Entry 9GWT (X-ray diffraction, 2.89 A resolution); this record covers chains H and P of the 3 polymer chains in the assembly.

== Chain H ==
Name: 23ME-00610 Fab (heavy)
From: Homo sapiens
Notes: antibody fragment or engineered binder
Sequence (234 residues; numbered 1 to 234; the number before each row is that of its first residue):
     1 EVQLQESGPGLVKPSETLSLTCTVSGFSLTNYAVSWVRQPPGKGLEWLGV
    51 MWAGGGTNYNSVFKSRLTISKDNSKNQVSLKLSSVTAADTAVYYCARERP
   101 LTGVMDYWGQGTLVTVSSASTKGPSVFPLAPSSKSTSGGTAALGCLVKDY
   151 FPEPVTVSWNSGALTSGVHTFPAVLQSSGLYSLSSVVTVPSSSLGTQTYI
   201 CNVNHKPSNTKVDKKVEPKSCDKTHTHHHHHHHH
Unresolved in the structure: 134-137, 223-234
Disulfides: Cys-22/Cys-95, Cys-145/Cys-201
What the authors report for this chain:
  - mutagenesis - A33R: increased binding to MfCD200R1
  - mutagenesis - A33R (Log2ER = -1.84): decreased binding to hCD200R1
  - mutagenesis - A33R: decreased binding to Isoform 1 of Cell surface glycoprotein CD200 receptor 1 (chain P)

== Chain P ==
Name: Isoform 1 of Cell surface glycoprotein CD200 receptor 1
From: Homo sapiens
UniProtKB: Q8TD46 (MO2R1_HUMAN); numbering as in UniProt (aligned over 29-243)
Sequence (268 residues; numbered 10 to 277; the number before each row is that of its first residue):
    10 MGWSCIILFLVATATGVHSMDEKQITQNYSKVLAEVNTSWPVKMATNAVL
    60 CCPPIALRNLIIITWEIILRGQPSCTKAYKKETNETKETNCTDERITWVS
   110 RPDQNSDLQIRTVAITHDGYYRCIMVTPDGNFHRGYHLQVLVTPEVTLFQ
   160 NRNRTAVCKAVAGKPAAHISWIPEGDCATKQEYWSNGTVTVKSTCHWEVH
   210 NVSTVTCHVSHLTGNKSLYIELLPVPGAKKSAKLGGGSGLNDIFEAQKIE
   260 WHEGGSGSGTHHHHHHHH
Unresolved in the structure: 10-36, 233-277
Sequence notes: initiating methionine (10); expression tag (11-28, 244-277)
Disulfides: Cys-61/Cys-132, Cys-84/Cys-100, Cys-167/Cys-216, Cys-186/Cys-204
Covalently attached groups: N-acetylglucosamine (NAG) linked to Asn-46, Asn-93, Asn-99, Asn-195, Asn-224

== Interface between chain H and chain P ==
Pairs across the interface (21):
  Tyr-32(H) / Lys-40(P)
  Ala-33(H) / Asp-138(P)
  Trp-47(H) / Arg-67(P)
  Trp-52(H) / Arg-67(P)
  Trp-52(H) / Asn-68(P)
  Trp-52(H) / Pro-137(P)  hydrophobic
  Trp-52(H) / Asp-138(P)
  Ala-53(H) / Asp-138(P)  hydrogen bond (backbone-side chain)
  Gly-54(H) / Pro-137(P)  hydrogen bond (backbone-backbone)
  Gly-54(H) / Asp-138(P)
  Glu-98(H) / Arg-67(P)  salt bridge
  Arg-99(H) / Tyr-38(P)
  Pro-100(H) / Asp-138(P)
  Leu-101(H) / Val-41(P)  hydrophobic
  Leu-101(H) / Pro-63(P)
  Leu-101(H) / Ile-64(P)
  Leu-101(H) / Ala-65(P)  hydrogen bond (backbone-backbone)
  Leu-101(H) / Asn-68(P)
  Leu-101(H) / Thr-136(P)
  Leu-101(H) / Phe-141(P)  hydrophobic
  Thr-102(H) / Pro-63(P)
Also at the interface, not in a pair above, chain H (15 interface residues in all): Asn-31, Val-50, Gly-103, Asp-106
Also at the interface, not in a pair above, chain P (13 interface residues in all): Pro-62
The authors on this interface:
  - pairs named by the authors: Trp-52(H)/Arg-67(P)
  - epitope / paratope residues, chain H: Ala-33(H), Trp-52(H)
  - epitope / paratope residues, chain P: Ala-65(P), Arg-67(P), Thr-136(P), Pro-137(P), Asp-138(P), Phe-141(P)

== In short ==
15 residues of chain H and 13 residues of chain P are in contact; the contacts include 3 hydrogen bonds and 1
salt bridge. Polar contacts include Glu-98(H)/Arg-67(P), Ala-53(H)/Asp-138(P) and Gly-54(H)/Pro-137(P). The
authors report a contact between Trp-52(H) and Arg-67(P). From the paper: A33R of chain H increases binding to
MfCD200R1; epitope/paratope residues Ala-33(H), Trp-52(H) and Ala-65(P) among others.
Chain H is 23ME-00610 Fab (heavy) and chain P is Isoform 1 of Cell surface glycoprotein CD200 receptor 1, both
from Homo sapiens; the structure, crystal structure of 23ME-00610 Fab in complex with human CD200R1, was
determined by X-ray diffraction together with 9GWZ from the same study.
